8AVC - chains C and D of the 6 polymer chains in the assembly; structure by electron microscopy, 4.60 A resolution (low resolution: residue-level contacts below are approximate; hydrogen-bond / salt-bridge calls are withheld).

[Chain C]
Name: Leptin
From: Mus musculus
UniProt: P41160 (LEP_MOUSE); residues 21-167 here = UniProt positions 21-167
Chain sequence (174 residues; numbered -6 to 167; the number before each row is that of its first residue; numbers below 1 keep their minus sign (Met-6 is residue -6)):
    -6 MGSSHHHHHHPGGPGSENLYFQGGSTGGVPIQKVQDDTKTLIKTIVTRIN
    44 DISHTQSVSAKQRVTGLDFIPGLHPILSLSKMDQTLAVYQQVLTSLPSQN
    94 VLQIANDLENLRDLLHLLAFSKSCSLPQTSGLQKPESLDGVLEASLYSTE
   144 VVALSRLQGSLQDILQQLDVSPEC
Unresolved in the structure: -6 to 20, 122-128
Differences from the reference sequence: initiating methionine (-6); expression tag (-5 to 20); conflict Gly21 (Ala in P41160)
Disulfides: Cys117-Cys167
Curated features (UniProtKB/Swiss-Prot):
  - natural variant: Gln49 (deletion: In 30% the clones)

[Chain D]
Name: Leptin receptor
From: Mus musculus
UniProt: P48356 (LEPR_MOUSE); residues 22-839 here = UniProt positions 22-839
Chain sequence (868 residues; each row starts with the number of its first residue):
    22 LNLAYPISPWKFKLFCGPPNTTDDSFLSPAGAPNNASALKGASEAIVEAK
    72 FNSSGIYVPELSKTVFHCCFGNEQGQNCSALTDNTEGKTLASVVKASVFR
   122 QLGVNWDIECWMKGDLTLFICHMEPLPKNPFKNYDSKVHLLYDLPEVIDD
   172 SPLPPLKDSFQTVQCNCSLRGCECHVPVPRAKLNYALLMYLEITSAGVSF
   222 QSPLMSLQPMLVVKPDPPLGLHMEVTDDGNLKISWDSQTMAPFPLQYQVK
   272 YLENSTIVREAAEIVSATSLLVDSVLPGSSYEVQVRSKRLDGSGVWSDWS
   322 SPQVFTTQDVVYFPPKILTSVGSNASFHCIYKNENQIISSKQIVWWRNLA
   372 EKIPEIQYSIVSDRVSKVTFSNLKATRPRGKFTYDAVYCCNEQACHHRYA
   422 ELYVIDVNINISCETDGYLTKMTCRWSPSTIQSLVGSTVQLRYHRRSLYC
   472 PDSPSIHPTSEPKNCVLQRDGFYECVFQPIFLLSGYTMWIRINHSLGSLD
   522 SPPTCVLPDSVVKPLPPSNVKAEITVNTGLLKVSWEKPVFPENNLQFQIR
   572 YGLSGKEIQWKTHEVFDAKSKSASLLVSDLCAVYVVQVRCRRLDGLGYWS
   622 NWSSPAYTLVMDVKVPMRGPEFWRKMDGDVTKKERNVTLLWKPLTKNDSL
   672 CSVRRYVVKHRTAHNGTWSEDVGNRTNLTFLWTEPAHTVTVLAVNSLGAS
   722 LVNFNLTFSWPMSKVSAVESLSAYPLSSSCVILSWTLSPDDYSLLYLVIE
   772 WKILNEDDGMKWLRIPSNVKKFYIHDNFIPIEKYQFSLYPVFMEGVGKPK
   822 IINGFTKDAIDKQQNDAGSTGGSGGSGGSGGSGGSRMKQIEDKIEEILSK
   872 IYHIENEIARIKKLIGER
Unresolved in the structure: 22-234, 828-889
Differences from the reference sequence: expression tag (840-889)
Disulfides: Cys350-Cys410, Cys411-Cys416, Cys434-Cys445, Cys471-Cys526, Cys486-Cys496, Cys602-Cys672
Curated features (UniProtKB/Swiss-Prot):
  - region: His465 to Glu482 (Leptin-binding)
  - motif: Trp620 to Ser624 (WSXWS motif)
  - glycosylation (N-linked (GlcNAc...) asparagine): Asn41, Asn56, Asn73, Asn98, Asn187, Asn275, Asn345, Asn431, Asn514, Asn622, Asn657, Asn668, Asn686, Asn695, Asn698, Asn726
  - natural variant: Val541 (V541I: In strain: NZO), Asp600 (D600N: In strain: KK Obese), Val651 (V651I: In strain: NZO)

[How chain C and chain D interact]
Pairs across the interface (26; chain C residue first):
  Asp30(C) - Tyr470(D)
  Thr33(C) - Glu563(D)
  Lys36(C) - Glu563(D)
  Thr37(C) - Glu563(D)
  Thr40(C) - Phe561(D)
  Arg41(C) - Tyr439(D)
  Arg41(C) - Leu440(D)
  Arg41(C) - Thr441(D)
  Arg41(C) - Phe561(D)
  Leu95(C) - Pro500(D)
  Gln96(C) - Pro500(D)
  Gln96(C) - Ile501(D)
  Asn99(C) - Pro500(D)
  Asn99(C) - Ile501(D)
  Asn99(C) - Phe502(D)
  Asp100(C) - Ile501(D)
  Asp100(C) - Phe502(D)
  Asp100(C) - Leu503(D)
  Glu102(C) - Phe502(D)
  Asn103(C) - Phe502(D)
  Asn103(C) - Leu503(D)
  Asn103(C) - Leu504(D)
  Asn103(C) - Ser505(D)
  Asp106(C) - Ser468(D)
  Asp106(C) - Leu469(D)
  Leu110(C) - Leu469(D)
Interface residues without a listed pair, chain C (16 interface residues in all): Leu34, Leu107

[Overview]
Chain C and chain D form an interface of 16 and 14 residues respectively.
Chain C is Leptin and chain D is Leptin receptor, both from Mus musculus; the structure, Mouse leptin:LEP-R
complex cryoEM structure (3:3 model), was determined by electron microscopy, deposited together with 7Z3Q,
7Z3R, 8AV2, 8AVB, 8AVD, 8AVE and 3 further entries.
